Entry 6IFZ (electron microscopy, 3.58 A resolution); this record covers chains D and J of the 10 polymer chains in the assembly.

[Chain D]
Protein: Type III-A CRISPR-associated protein Csm2
From: Streptococcus thermophilus ND03
UniProt: A0A2U2M049 (A0A2U2M049_STRTR); numbering as in UniProt (aligned over 1-126)
Sequence (126 residues; each row starts with the number of its first residue):
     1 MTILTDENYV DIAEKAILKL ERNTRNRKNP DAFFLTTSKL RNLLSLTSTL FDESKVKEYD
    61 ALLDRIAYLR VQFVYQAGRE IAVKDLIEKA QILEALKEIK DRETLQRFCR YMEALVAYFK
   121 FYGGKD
Disordered / not traced: 1-2, 124-126
Reported in the primary citation:
  - mutagenesis - K39A, R41A: decreased catalytic activity

[Chain J]
Molecule: CTR2
Sequence (50 nucleotides; each row starts with the number of its first residue):
     1 GGUAGGAAUG GGUAAUUAUA GCGAGCUAGA AAGCCAAAGG AAGUUUUGUC
Disordered / not traced: 1-6, 35-50

[Chain D / chain J interface]
Residue-residue contacts (11):
  Thr-36(D) / A14(J)  hydrogen bond to the phosphate
  Thr-37(D) / A15(J)  phosphate contact
  Ser-38(D) / A14(J)  phosphate contact
  Ser-38(D) / A15(J)  hydrogen bond to the phosphate
  Lys-39(D) / U13(J)  salt bridge to the phosphate
  Lys-39(D) / A14(J)  phosphate contact
  Arg-41(D) / U17(J)  hydrogen bond to the sugar
  Tyr-75(D) / G12(J)  hydrogen bond to the phosphate
  Arg-79(D) / G12(J)  hydrogen bond to the phosphate
  Arg-79(D) / U13(J)  salt bridge to the phosphate
  Lys-120(D) / U17(J)  salt bridge to the phosphate
Also at the interface, not in a pair above, chain J (7 interface residues in all): G11, U16

[In short]
8 residues of chain D and 7 residues of chain J are in contact, with 5 hydrogen bonds and 3 salt bridges.
Polar contacts include Arg-41(D)/U17(J), Thr-36(D)/A14(J) and Ser-38(D)/A15(J). The paper reports that K39A
and R41A of chain D reduce catalytic activity.
Here chain D is Type III-A CRISPR-associated protein Csm2 (Streptococcus thermophilus ND03) and chain J is
CTR2. Entry 6IFZ (Type III-A Csm complex, Cryo-EM structure of Csm-CTR2-ssDNA complex) was determined by
electron microscopy together with 6IFK, 6IFL, 6IFN, 6IFR, 6IFU, 6IFY and 6IG0 from the same study.
